Entry 7Z62 (X-ray diffraction, 1.53 A resolution); this record covers chains AAA and BBB.

[Chain AAA (and BBB)]
Protein: PA-I galactophilic lectin
Source organism: Pseudomonas aeruginosa PAO1
Notes: chain BBB of this document is another copy of the same molecule, construct and numbering; everything in this record applies to it too
UniProtKB: Q05097 (PA1L_PSEAE); residues 1-121 here correspond to UniProt positions 2-122 (UniProt number = residue number + 1)
Chain sequence (121 residues; each row starts with the number of its first residue):
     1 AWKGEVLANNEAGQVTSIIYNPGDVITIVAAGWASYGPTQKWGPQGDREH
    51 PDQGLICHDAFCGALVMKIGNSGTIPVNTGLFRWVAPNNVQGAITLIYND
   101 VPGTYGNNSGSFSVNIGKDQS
Bound ions: Ca2+: Tyr-36, Asp-100, Thr-104, Asn-107, Asn-108 (together with Biaryl-thiogalactoside)
Small-molecule neighbours: Biaryl-thiogalactoside (IEC; (2R,3R,4S,5R,6S)-2-(hydroxymethyl)-6-[4-[1-(4-methoxyphenyl)ethenyl]phenyl]sulfanyl-oxane-3,4,5-triol): Tyr-36, Gly-37, Pro-38, His-50, Pro-51, Gln-53, Cys-62, Asp-100, Val-101, Thr-104, Asn-107, Asn-108

[Chain AAA / chain BBB interface]
Pairs across the interface - 2 pairs, chain AAA then chain BBB:
  Thr-39(AAA) with Glu-49(BBB)
  Glu-49(AAA) with Thr-39(BBB)

[Overview]
Chain AAA and chain BBB each contribute 2 residues to their interface. Ligands of chain AAA:
Biaryl-thiogalactoside. Tyr-36(AAA), Asp-100(AAA), Thr-104(AAA), Asn-107(AAA) and Asn-108(AAA) form the Ca2+
site.
Both chains are PA-I galactophilic lectin (Pseudomonas aeruginosa PAO1). Entry 7Z62 (Structure of the LecA
lectin from Pseudomonas aeruginosa in complex with a biaryl-thiogalactoside) was determined by X-ray
diffraction (same publication as 7Z63).
